1OQH - chain A; structure by X-ray diffraction, 2.40 A resolution.

Chain A:
Molecule: Serotransferrin
Source organism: Homo sapiens
Notes: fragment: N-lobe
UniProtKB: P02787 (TRFE_HUMAN); residues 1-337 here correspond to UniProt positions 20-356 (UniProt number = residue number + 19)
Sequence (337 residues; numbered 1 to 337; the number before each row is that of its first residue):
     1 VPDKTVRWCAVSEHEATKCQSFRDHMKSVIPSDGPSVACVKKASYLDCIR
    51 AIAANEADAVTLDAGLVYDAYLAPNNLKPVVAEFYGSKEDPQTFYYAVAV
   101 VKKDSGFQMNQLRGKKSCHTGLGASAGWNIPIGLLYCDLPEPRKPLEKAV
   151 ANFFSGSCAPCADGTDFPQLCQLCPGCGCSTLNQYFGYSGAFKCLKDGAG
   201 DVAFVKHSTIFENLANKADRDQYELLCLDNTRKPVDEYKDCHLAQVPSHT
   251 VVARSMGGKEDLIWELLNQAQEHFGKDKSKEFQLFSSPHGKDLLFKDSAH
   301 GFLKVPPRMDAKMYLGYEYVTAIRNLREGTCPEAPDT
Unresolved in the structure: 1-2, 332-337
Construct notes: engineered mutation Ala-124 (Arg143 in P02787)
Swiss-Prot annotation at these positions:
  - binding site (Fe(3+)): Asp-63, Tyr-95, Tyr-188, His-249
  - binding site (hydrogencarbonate): Thr-120, Ala-126, Gly-127
  - modified residue: Arg-23 (Dimethylated arginine)
  - glycosylation: Ser-32 (O-linked (GalNAc...) serine)
Disulfide bonds: Cys-9/Cys-48, Cys-19/Cys-39, Cys-118/Cys-194, Cys-137/Cys-331, Cys-158/Cys-174, Cys-161/Cys-179, Cys-171/Cys-177, Cys-227/Cys-241
Metal / ion sites: Fe ion: Asp-63, Tyr-95, Tyr-188, His-249 (together with carbonate ion); K+: Ala-151, Asn-152, Phe-154, Gln-169
Residues lining bound ligands: carbonate ion (CO3): Asp-63, Tyr-95, Thr-120, Ala-124, Ser-125, Ala-126, Gly-127, Tyr-188, His-249

In short:
Bound to chain A: carbonate ion. Asp-63, Tyr-95, Tyr-188 and His-249 form the Fe ion site. Ala-151, Asn-152,
Phe-154 and Gln-169 form the K+ site. UniProt lists 4 Fe3+-binding residues and 3 hydrogencarbonate-binding
residues.
Chain A is Serotransferrin (Homo sapiens); the structure, Crystal Structure of the R124A mutant of the N-lobe
human transferrin, was determined by X-ray diffraction (same publication as 1OQG).
